PDB entry 9DUQ | electron microscopy, 2.80 A resolution | chains D and G of the 27 polymer chains in the assembly

== Chain D ==
Name: Tubulin beta chain
From: Sus scrofa
Reference sequence: P02554 (TBB_PIG); the author numbering skips numbers that UniProt does not, so the offset changes along the chain: 1-44 = UniProt 1-44; 47-360 = UniProt 45-358; 369-437 = UniProt 359-427
Amino-acid sequence (427 residues; each row starts with the number of its first residue; note: 10 numbers in that range are skipped by the numbering (no residue carries them; nothing is unmodelled there)):
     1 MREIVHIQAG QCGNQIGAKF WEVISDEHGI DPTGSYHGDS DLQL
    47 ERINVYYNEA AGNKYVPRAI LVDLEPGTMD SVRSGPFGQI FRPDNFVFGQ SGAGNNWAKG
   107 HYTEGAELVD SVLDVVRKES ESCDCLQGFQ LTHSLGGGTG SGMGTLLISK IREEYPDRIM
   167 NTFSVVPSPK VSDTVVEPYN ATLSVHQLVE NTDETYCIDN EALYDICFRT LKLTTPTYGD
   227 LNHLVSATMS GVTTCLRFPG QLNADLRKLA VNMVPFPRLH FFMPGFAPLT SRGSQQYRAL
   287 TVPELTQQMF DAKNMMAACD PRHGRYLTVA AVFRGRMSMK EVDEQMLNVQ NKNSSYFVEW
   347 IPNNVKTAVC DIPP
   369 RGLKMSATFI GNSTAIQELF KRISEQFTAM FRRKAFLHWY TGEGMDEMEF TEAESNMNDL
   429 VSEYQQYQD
Ligand contacts:
  - phosphomethylphosphonic acid guanylate ester (G2P): Gly10, Gln11, Cys12, Gly13, Gln15, Ile16, Ala99, Gly100, Asn101, Asn102, Ser140, Gly143, Gly144, Thr145, Gly146, Val171, Asp179, Asn206, Leu209, Tyr224, Leu227, Asn228
  - GTP (guanosine-5'-triphosphate): Gln247, Leu248, Lys254
UniProt features mapped onto this chain:
  - motif: Met1 to Ile4 (MREI motif)
  - binding site (GTP): Gln11, Glu71, Ser140, Gly144, Thr145, Gly146, Asn206, Asn228
  - binding site (Mg(2+)): Glu71
  - modified residue: Ser40 (Phosphoserine), Lys60 (N6-acetyllysine), Ser174 (Phosphoserine), Thr287 (Phosphothreonine), Thr292 (Phosphothreonine), Arg320 (Omega-N-methylarginine)
  - cross-link (Glycyl lysine isopeptide (Lys-Gly)): Lys60 (interchain with G-Cter in ubiquitin), Lys326 (interchain with G-Cter in ubiquitin)

== Chain G ==
Name: Tubulin alpha chain
From: Sus scrofa
Reference sequence: Q2XVP4 (TBA1B_PIG); residue numbers follow UniProt; this construct covers 1-439
Amino-acid sequence (439 residues; row label = number of the first residue in the row):
     1 MRECISIHVG QAGVQIGNAC WELYCLEHGI QPDGQMPSDK TIGGGDDSFN TFFSETGAGK
    61 HVPRAVFVDL EPTVIDEVRT GTYRQLFHPE QLITGKEDAA NNYARGHYTI GKEIIDLVLD
   121 RIRKLADQCT GLQGFLVFHS FGGGTGSGFT SLLMERLSVD YGKKSKLEFS IYPAPQVSTA
   181 VVEPYNSILT THTTLEHSDC AFMVDNEAIY DICRRNLDIE RPTYTNLNRL ISQIVSSITA
   241 SLRFDGALNV DLTEFQTNLV PYPRIHFPLA TYAPVISAEK AYHEQLSVAE ITNACFEPAN
   301 QMVKCDPRHG KYMACCLLYR GDVVPKDVNA AIATIKTKRS IQFVDWCPTG FKVGINYQPP
   361 TVVPGGDLAK VQRAVCMLSN TTAIAEAWAR LDHKFDLMYA KRAFVHWYVG EGMEEGEFSE
   421 AREDMAALEK DYEEVGVDS
Not modelled in the structure: 38-46
Bound ions: Mg2+: Glu71 (together with GTP)
Ligand contacts: GTP (guanosine-5'-triphosphate): Gly10, Gln11, Ala12, Gln15, Asp69, Glu71, Asp98, Ala99, Ala100, Asn101, Asn102, Ser140, Gly142, Gly143, Gly144, Thr145, Gly146, Ile171, Thr179, Glu183, Asn206, Tyr224, Leu227, Asn228, Ile231
UniProt features mapped onto this chain:
  - motif: Met1 to Cys4 (MREC motif)
  - active site: Glu254
  - binding site (GTP): Gly10, Gln11, Ala12, Gln15, Glu71, Ala99, Ser140, Gly143, Gly144, Thr145, Gly146, Thr179, Glu183, Asn206, Tyr224, Asn228, Leu252
  - binding site (Mg(2+)): Glu71
  - modified residue: Lys40 (N6,N6,N6-trimethyllysine), Ser48 (Phosphoserine), Ser232 (Phosphoserine), Tyr282 (3'-nitrotyrosine), Arg339 (Omega-N-methylarginine), Ser439 (Phosphoserine)
  - cross-link (Glycyl lysine isopeptide (Lys-Gly)): Lys326 (interchain with G-Cter in ubiquitin), Lys370 (interchain with G-Cter in ubiquitin)

== How chain D and chain G interact ==
Pairs across the interface (63):
  Gln11(D) with Ala247(G), hydrogen bond (side chain-backbone)
  Glu71(D) with Arg2(G), salt bridge; Asp251(G)
  Gly73(D) with Arg2(G)
  Ser97(D) with Asp251(G)
  Gly100(D) with Glu254(G); Thr257(G), hydrogen bond (backbone-side chain)
  Asn101(D) with Glu254(G); Asn258(G), hydrogen bond; Lys352(G)
  Val177(D) with Asn329(G)
  Ser178(D) with Thr349(G), hydrogen bond; Phe351(G)
  Asp179(D) with Leu248(G); Phe351(G); Lys352(G); Val353(G), hydrogen bond (backbone-backbone)
  Thr180(D) with Asn258(G); Thr349(G), hydrogen bond (backbone-side chain); Phe351(G), hydrogen bond (backbone-backbone); Lys352(G)
  Val181(D) with Asn258(G), hydrogen bond (backbone-side chain); Ala314(G), hydrophobic; Cys347(G), hydrophobic; Thr349(G); Gly350(G); Phe351(G); Lys352(G)
  Val182(D) with Thr257(G); Asn258(G)
  Pro184(D) with Thr349(G)
  Tyr210(D) with Pro325(G); Asn329(G)
  Phe214(D) with Lys326(G)
  Leu219(D) with Lys326(G)
  Thr220(D) with Lys326(G)
  Pro222(D) with Lys326(G)
  Tyr224(D) with Ala247(G), hydrophobic; Leu248(G); Pro325(G), hydrophobic
  Gln394(D) with Pro348(G)
  Ala397(D) with Trp346(G); Pro348(G)
  Met398(D) with Trp346(G); Pro348(G)
  Arg400(D) with Ser439(G), hydrogen bond
  Arg401(D) with Tyr262(G), hydrogen bond (backbone-side chain); Trp346(G); Glu434(G), salt bridge; Val435(G); Val437(G)
  Lys402(D) with Tyr262(G)
  Ala403(D) with Trp346(G), hydrophobic
  Phe404(D) with Thr257(G); Val260(G); Pro261(G), hydrogen bond (backbone-backbone)
  His406(D) with Val260(G); Pro261(G); Tyr262(G); Pro263(G)
  Trp407(D) with Gln256(G); Thr257(G); Val260(G), hydrogen bond (side chain-backbone)
Other interface residues (no listed pair), chain D (31 interface residues in all): Pro72, Pro175
Other interface residues (no listed pair), chain G (34 interface residues in all): Thr253, Leu259, Cys315, Lys336, Asp345, Asp438

== Overview ==
The interface between chain D and chain G involves 31 residues on one side and 34 on the other; the contacts
include 12 hydrogen bonds and 2 salt bridges. Polar pairs include Glu71(D)-Arg2(G), Arg401(D)-Glu434(G) and
Gln11(D)-Ala247(G).
Chain D is Tubulin beta chain and chain G is Tubulin alpha chain, both from Sus scrofa; the structure,
HURP(65-174) bound to GMPCPP-stabilized microtubule, was determined by electron microscopy.
